Entry 6KLO (electron microscopy, 2.80 A resolution); this record covers chains F and G of the 8 polymer chains in the assembly.

[Chain F (and G)]
Name: Iota toxin component Ib
Organism: Clostridium perfringens
Notes: chain G of this document is another copy of the same molecule, construct and numbering; everything in this record applies to it too
Reference sequence: Q46221 (Q46221_CLOPF); numbering as in UniProt (aligned over 210-875)
Sequence (666 residues; each row starts with the number of its first residue):
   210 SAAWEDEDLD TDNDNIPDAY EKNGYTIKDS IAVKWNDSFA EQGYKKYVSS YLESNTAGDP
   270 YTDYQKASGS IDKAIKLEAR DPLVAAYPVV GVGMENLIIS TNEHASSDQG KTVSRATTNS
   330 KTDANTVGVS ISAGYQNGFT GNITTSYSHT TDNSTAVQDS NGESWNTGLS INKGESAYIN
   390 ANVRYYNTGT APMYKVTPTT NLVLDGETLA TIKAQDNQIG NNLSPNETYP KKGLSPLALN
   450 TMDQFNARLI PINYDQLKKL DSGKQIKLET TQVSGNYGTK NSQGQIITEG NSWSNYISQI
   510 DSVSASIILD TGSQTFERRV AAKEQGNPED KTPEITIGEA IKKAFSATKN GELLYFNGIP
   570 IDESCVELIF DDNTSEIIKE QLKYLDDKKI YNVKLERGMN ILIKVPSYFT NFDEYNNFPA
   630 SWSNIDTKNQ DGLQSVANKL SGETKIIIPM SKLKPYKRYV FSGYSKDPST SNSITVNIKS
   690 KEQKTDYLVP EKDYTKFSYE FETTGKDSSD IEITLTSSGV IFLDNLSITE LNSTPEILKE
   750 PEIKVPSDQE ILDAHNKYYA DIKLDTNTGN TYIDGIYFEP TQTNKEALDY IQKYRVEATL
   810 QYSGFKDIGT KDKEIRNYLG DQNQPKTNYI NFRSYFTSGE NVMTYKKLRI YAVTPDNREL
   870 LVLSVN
Not modelled in the structure: 210-215, 328-365, 622-875
Metal / ion sites: Ca2+ site 1: D219, D221, D223, I225, E230; Ca2+ site 2: D221, D223, E230, S259, E262, D272

[How chain F and chain G interact]
Pairs across the interface (111; chain F residue first):
  I236(F) - E538(G)
  K237(F) - E538(G)
  D238(F) - Y260(G)
  D238(F) - E538(G)  hydrogen bond (backbone-side chain)
  Q251(F) - P537(G)
  G252(F) - P537(G)
  Y253(F) - P537(G)
  Y253(F) - E538(G)  hydrogen bond
  D281(F) - Q508(G)
  K282(F) - E262(G)  salt bridge
  K282(F) - Q508(G)
  K282(F) - S511(G)  hydrogen bond (backbone-side chain)
  K282(F) - V512(G)
  A283(F) - S507(G)
  A283(F) - S511(G)
  R289(F) - N536(G)
  N305(F) - E416(G)
  I307(F) - E416(G)
  S309(F) - N462(G)  hydrogen bond
  T310(F) - K382(G)
  T310(F) - G383(G)
  N311(F) - N381(G)
  N311(F) - G383(G)
  E312(F) - N381(G)
  E312(F) - K382(G)  salt bridge
  H313(F) - S379(G)  hydrogen bond
  H313(F) - I380(G)
  A314(F) - S379(G)  hydrogen bond (backbone-side chain)
  A314(F) - I380(G)  hydrogen bond (backbone-backbone)
  S315(F) - L378(G)
  S315(F) - S379(G)  hydrogen bond
  S316(F) - G377(G)
  S316(F) - L378(G)  hydrogen bond (backbone-backbone)
  D317(F) - T376(G)
  D317(F) - G377(G)
  D317(F) - L378(G)
  Q318(F) - N375(G)
  Q318(F) - T376(G)  hydrogen bond (backbone-backbone)
  G319(F) - W374(G)
  G319(F) - N375(G)
  K320(F) - S373(G)  hydrogen bond (backbone-side chain)
  K320(F) - W374(G)  hydrogen bond (backbone-backbone)
  T321(F) - E372(G)
  T321(F) - S373(G)
  V322(F) - G371(G)
  V322(F) - E372(G)  hydrogen bond (backbone-backbone)
  S323(F) - N370(G)
  S323(F) - G371(G)
  R324(F) - S369(G)
  R324(F) - N370(G)  hydrogen bond (backbone-backbone)
  A325(F) - Q367(G)
  A325(F) - D368(G)
  A325(F) - S369(G)
  T326(F) - Q367(G)  hydrogen bond (backbone-side chain)
  T326(F) - D368(G)  hydrogen bond (backbone-backbone)
  T327(F) - V366(G)
  T327(F) - Q367(G)  hydrogen bond
  N389(F) - T417(G)  hydrogen bond (side chain-backbone)
  N389(F) - L418(G)
  N391(F) - E416(G)
  N391(F) - T417(G)
  Y403(F) - S503(G)
  Y403(F) - S507(G)  hydrogen bond
  D425(F) - K422(G)
  D425(F) - Q453(G)
  N426(F) - T420(G)  hydrogen bond (side chain-backbone)
  N426(F) - K422(G)  hydrogen bond (side chain-backbone)
  N426(F) - M451(G)  hydrogen bond (side chain-backbone)
  I428(F) - Q481(G)  hydrogen bond (backbone-side chain)
  G429(F) - Q481(G)
  N430(F) - Q481(G)  hydrogen bond (backbone-side chain)
  N430(F) - S483(G)
  N431(F) - S503(G)  hydrogen bond (side chain-backbone)
  N431(F) - I506(G)
  N431(F) - S507(G)  hydrogen bond
  S433(F) - S507(G)
  Y438(F) - T480(G)  hydrogen bond
  Y438(F) - Q481(G)  hydrogen bond
  L443(F) - E478(G)
  L443(F) - T479(G)
  L443(F) - T480(G)
  S444(F) - N410(G)  hydrogen bond (backbone-side chain)
  S444(F) - V412(G)
  S444(F) - T417(G)
  S444(F) - E478(G)  hydrogen bond (backbone-side chain)
  P445(F) - N410(G)  hydrogen bond (backbone-side chain)
  P445(F) - T417(G)  hydrogen bond (backbone-side chain)
  L446(F) - T420(G)
  A447(F) - T417(G)
  A447(F) - T420(G)  hydrogen bond (backbone-side chain)
  N449(F) - L418(G)
  N449(F) - A419(G)
  T450(F) - M451(G)
  F454(F) - D452(G)
  F454(F) - Q453(G)  hydrogen bond (backbone-backbone)
  F454(F) - F454(G)  hydrophobic
  N455(F) - M451(G)
  N455(F) - D452(G)
  A456(F) - D452(G)
  K489(F) - Q508(G)
  S491(F) - S263(G)  hydrogen bond (backbone-side chain)
  Q492(F) - N264(G)
  G493(F) - N264(G)  hydrogen bond (backbone-side chain)
  G493(F) - Y505(G)  hydrogen bond (backbone-side chain)
  Q494(F) - P269(G)
  Q494(F) - Y486(G)
  Q494(F) - Y505(G)
  I495(F) - N504(G)  hydrogen bond (backbone-side chain)
  I495(F) - Y505(G)  hydrogen bond (backbone-side chain)
  I495(F) - Q508(G)
  T497(F) - N504(G)  hydrogen bond
Interface residues without a listed pair, chain F (64 interface residues in all): S239, P439, Q453, L458, I496
Interface residues without a listed pair, chain G (64 interface residues in all): T220, L261, T271, T408, G415, I421, Q424, R457, Q465, V482, E533

[Summary]
The chain F/chain G interface involves 64 residues from each chain, with 40 hydrogen bonds and 2 salt bridges.
Polar contacts include K282(F)-E262(G), E312(F)-K382(G) and D238(F)-E538(G). D219(F), D221(F), D223(F),
I225(F) and E230(F) form the Ca2+ site 1.
Chain F and chain G are both Iota toxin component Ib (Clostridium perfringens); the structure, Complex
structure of Iota toxin enzymatic component (Ia) and binding component (Ib) pore with short stem, was
determined by electron microscopy, deposited together with 6KLW and 6KLX.
